Entry 8P4T (electron microscopy, 2.96 A resolution); this record covers chains a and SC of the 9 polymer chains in the assembly.

Chain a:
Molecule: Glycoprotein
From: Mammarenavirus lujoense
Reference sequence: C5ILC1 (C5ILC1_9VIRU); residues 222-454 here = UniProt positions 222-454
Sequence (247 residues; each row starts with the number of its first residue):
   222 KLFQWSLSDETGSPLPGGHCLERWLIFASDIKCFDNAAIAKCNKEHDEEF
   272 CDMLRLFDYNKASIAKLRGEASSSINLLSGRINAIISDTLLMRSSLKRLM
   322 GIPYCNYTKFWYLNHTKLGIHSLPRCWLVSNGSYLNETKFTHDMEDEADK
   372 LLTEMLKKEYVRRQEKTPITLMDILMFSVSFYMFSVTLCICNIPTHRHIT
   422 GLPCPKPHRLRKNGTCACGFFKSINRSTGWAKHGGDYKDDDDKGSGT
Not modelled in the structure: 230-239, 410-468
Sequence notes: expression tag (455-468)
Cystine bridges: Cys241-Cys254, Cys263-Cys272, Cys326-Cys347
Glycans and other covalent adducts: N-acetylglucosamine (NAG) linked to Asn327, Asn335, Asn352, Asn357
Small-molecule neighbours:
  - N-acetylglucosamine (NAG; 2-acetamido-2-deoxy-beta-D-glucopyranose), molecule 1: Glu243, Arg244, Ile247
  - N-acetylglucosamine (NAG), molecule 2: Ile285, Arg289, Ala292, Ser295
What the authors report for this chain:
  - self-association interface (contacts with another copy of this molecule); pairs are residue here / residue on that copy: Thr374-Glu386, Lys378-Glu386, Tyr381-Gln385, Tyr381-Ile390, Tyr381

Chain SC:
Molecule: Glycoprotein
From: Mammarenavirus lujoense
Reference sequence: C5ILC1 (C5ILC1_9VIRU); residues -2 to 55 here correspond to UniProt positions 1-58 (UniProt number = residue number + 3)
Sequence (58 residues; each row starts with the number of its first residue; numbers below 1 keep their minus sign (Met-2 is residue -2)):
    -2 MGQIVAVFQAIPEILNEAINIVIIVIIMFTLIKGVFNLYKSGLFQLVIFL
    48 LLCGKRCD
Not modelled in the structure: -2 to 1, 36-55

Interface between chain a and chain SC:
Residue-residue contacts (22):
  Arg384(a) with Ile16(SC)
  Lys387(a) with Glu14(SC); Asn17(SC), hydrogen bond (backbone-side chain)
  Thr388(a) with Ile16(SC); Asn17(SC); Ile20(SC)
  Pro389(a) with Asn17(SC)
  Thr391(a) with Val4(SC)
  Leu392(a) with Asn17(SC); Ile20(SC), hydrophobic; Ile21(SC), hydrophobic; Ile24(SC), hydrophobic
  Ile395(a) with Ile24(SC), hydrophobic
  Leu396(a) with Ile20(SC), hydrophobic; Ile24(SC), hydrophobic
  Ser399(a) with Ile24(SC); Thr27(SC)
  Phe402(a) with Leu28(SC), hydrophobic
  Tyr403(a) with Thr27(SC)
  Ser406(a) with Lys30(SC); Asn34(SC), hydrogen bond (backbone-side chain)
  Leu409(a) with Asn34(SC)
Interface residues without a listed pair, chain SC (14 interface residues in all): Ile11, Ile23, Gly31

Overview:
13 residues of chain a face 14 of chain SC across their interface; the contacts include 2 hydrogen bonds.
Polar contacts include Lys387(a)-Asn17(SC) and Ser406(a)-Asn34(SC). Chain a binds N-acetylglucosamine.
N-acetylglucosamine is covalently linked to Asn327(a), Asn335(a), Asn352(a) and Asn357(a). From the paper: a
self-association interface involving Thr374(a), Lys378(a) and Tyr381(a).
Chain a is Glycoprotein and chain SC is Glycoprotein, both from Mammarenavirus lujoense; the structure, The
spike complex of the Lujo Virus, was determined by electron microscopy.
